7PKN - chains H and I of the 11 polymer chains in the assembly; structure by electron microscopy, 3.20 A resolution.

Chain H:
Name: Centromere protein H
Source organism: Homo sapiens
UniProt: Q9H3R5 (CENPH_HUMAN); numbering as in UniProt (aligned over 1-247)
Amino-acid sequence (247 residues; numbered 1 to 247; the number before each row is that of its first residue):
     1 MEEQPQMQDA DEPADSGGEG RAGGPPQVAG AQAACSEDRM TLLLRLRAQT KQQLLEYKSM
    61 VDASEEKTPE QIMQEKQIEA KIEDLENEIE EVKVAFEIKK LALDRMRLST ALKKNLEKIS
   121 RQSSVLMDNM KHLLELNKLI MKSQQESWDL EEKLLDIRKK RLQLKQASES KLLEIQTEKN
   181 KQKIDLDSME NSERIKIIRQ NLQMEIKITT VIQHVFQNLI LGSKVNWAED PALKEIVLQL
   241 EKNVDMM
Disordered / not traced: 1-34, 66-74, 183-247
Curated features (UniProtKB/Swiss-Prot):
  - modified residue: M1 (N-acetylmethionine), S16 (Phosphoserine), T68 (Phosphothreonine)
  - cross-link: K67 (Glycyl lysine isopeptide (Lys-Gly) (interchain with G-Cter in SUMO2))

Chain I:
Name: Centromere protein I
Source organism: Homo sapiens
UniProt: Q92674 (CENPI_HUMAN); numbering as in UniProt (aligned over 1-756)
Amino-acid sequence (756 residues; each row starts with the number of its first residue):
     1 MSPQKRVKNV QAQNRTSQGS SSFQTTLSAW KVKQDPSNSK NISKHGQNNP VGDYEHADDQ
    61 AEEDALQMAV GYFEKGPIKA SQNKDKTLEK HLKTVENVAW KNGLASEEID ILLNIALSGK
   121 FGNAVNTRIL KCMIPATVIS EDSVVKAVSW LCVGKCSGST KVLFYRWLVA MFDFIDRKEQ
   181 INLLYGFFFA SLQDDALCPY VCHLLYLLTK KENVKPFRVR KLLDLQAKMG MQPHLQALLS
   241 LYKFFAPALI SVSLPVRKKI YFKNSENLWK TALLAVKQRN RGPSPEPLKL MLGPANVRPL
   301 KRKWNSLSVI PVLNSSSYTK ECGKKEMSLS DCLNRSGSFP LEQLQSFPQL LQNIHCLELP
   361 SQMGSVLNNS LLLHYINCVR DEPVLLRFYY WLSQTLQEEC IWYKVNNYEH GKEFTNFLDT
   421 IIRAECFLQE GFYSCEAFLY KSLPLWDGLC CRSQFLQLVS WIPFSSFSEV KPLLFDHLAQ
   481 LFFTSTIYFK CSVLQSLKEL LQNWLLWLSM DIHMKPVTNS PLETTLGGSM NSVSKLIHYV
   541 GWLSTTAMRL ESNNTFLLHF ILDFYEKVCD IYINYNLPLV VLFPPGIFYS ALLSLDTSIL
   601 NQLCFIMHRY RKNLTAAKKN ELVQKTKSEF NFSSKTYQEF NHYLTSMVGC LWTSKPFGKG
   661 IYIDPEILEK TGVAEYKNSL NVVHHPSFLS YAVSFLLQES PEERTVNVSS IRGKKWSWYL
   721 DYLFSQGLQG LKLFIRSSVH HSSIPRAEGI NCNNQY
Disordered / not traced: 1-307, 316-337, 515-523, 626-630, 699-716, 741-756

Interface between chain H and chain I:
Residue-residue contacts (51; chain H residue first):
  E90(H) - R549(I)  salt bridge
  K93(H) - R549(I)
  V94(H) - R549(I)
  E97(H) - R549(I)  salt bridge
  I98(H) - Y589(I)  hydrophobic
  K99(H) - Y662(I)
  K99(H) - I663(I)
  A102(H) - L593(I)  hydrophobic
  A102(H) - I661(I)  hydrophobic
  A102(H) - I663(I)  hydrophobic
  L103(H) - I663(I)
  R105(H) - L593(I)  hydrogen bond (side chain-backbone)
  R105(H) - L595(I)
  M106(H) - S679(I)  hydrogen bond
  M106(H) - L680(I)  hydrophobic
  R107(H) - T671(I)
  S109(H) - S679(I)  hydrogen bond (side chain-backbone)
  S109(H) - H684(I)  hydrogen bond (side chain-backbone)
  S109(H) - P686(I)
  T110(H) - V673(I)
  K113(H) - E675(I)
  K113(H) - H684(I)
  M130(H) - L689(I)  hydrophobic
  M130(H) - S690(I)
  L134(H) - Y691(I)  hydrophobic
  N137(H) - T597(I)
  N137(H) - Y691(I)  hydrogen bond
  K138(H) - Q726(I)
  I140(H) - S598(I)
  M141(H) - G727(I)
  M141(H) - L728(I)  hydrophobic
  Q145(H) - Q729(I)
  W148(H) - E566(I)  hydrogen bond
  E151(H) - Q502(I)
  E151(H) - K567(I)
  L155(H) - N574(I)
  L155(H) - Y575(I)
  R158(H) - Q429(I)  hydrogen bond (backbone-side chain)
  K159(H) - M510(I)
  K159(H) - N574(I)  hydrogen bond (side chain-backbone)
  R161(H) - F427(I)
  R161(H) - Q429(I)
  L162(H) - Q429(I)
  L162(H) - M510(I)  hydrophobic
  Q163(H) - M510(I)
  K165(H) - N377(I)
  K165(H) - L428(I)
  E169(H) - C378(I)
  E169(H) - R380(I)
  L172(H) - C378(I)
  Q176(H) - H355(I)  hydrogen bond (side chain-backbone)
Also at the interface, not in a pair above, chain H (36 interface residues in all): L101, Q144, S168
Also at the interface, not in a pair above, chain I (52 interface residues in all): Y375, C426, L506, T545, P585, G586, S590, D596, N601, Q602, F605, G660, I667, L668, Y676, Y722

Overview:
36 residues of chain H and 52 residues of chain I are in contact, with 9 hydrogen bonds and 2 salt bridges.
Polar contacts include E90(H)-R549(I), E97(H)-R549(I) and R105(H)-L593(I).
Chain H is Centromere protein H and chain I is Centromere protein I, both from Homo sapiens; the structure,
Structure of the human CCAN deltaCT complex, was determined by electron microscopy together with 7PB4, 7PB8,
7PII, 7R5R, 7R5S, 7R5V, 7YWX and 7YYH from the same study.
